PDB entry 7F59 | electron microscopy, 4.20 A resolution (low resolution: residue-level contacts below are approximate; hydrogen-bond / salt-bridge calls are withheld) | chains C and E of the 5 polymer chains in the assembly

# Chain C
Molecule: Glutamate receptor ionotropic, kainate 2
Source organism: Rattus norvegicus
Reference sequence: P42260 (GRIK2_RAT); residue numbers follow UniProt; this construct covers 1-908
Amino-acid sequence (908 residues; numbered 1 to 908; the number before each row is that of its first residue):
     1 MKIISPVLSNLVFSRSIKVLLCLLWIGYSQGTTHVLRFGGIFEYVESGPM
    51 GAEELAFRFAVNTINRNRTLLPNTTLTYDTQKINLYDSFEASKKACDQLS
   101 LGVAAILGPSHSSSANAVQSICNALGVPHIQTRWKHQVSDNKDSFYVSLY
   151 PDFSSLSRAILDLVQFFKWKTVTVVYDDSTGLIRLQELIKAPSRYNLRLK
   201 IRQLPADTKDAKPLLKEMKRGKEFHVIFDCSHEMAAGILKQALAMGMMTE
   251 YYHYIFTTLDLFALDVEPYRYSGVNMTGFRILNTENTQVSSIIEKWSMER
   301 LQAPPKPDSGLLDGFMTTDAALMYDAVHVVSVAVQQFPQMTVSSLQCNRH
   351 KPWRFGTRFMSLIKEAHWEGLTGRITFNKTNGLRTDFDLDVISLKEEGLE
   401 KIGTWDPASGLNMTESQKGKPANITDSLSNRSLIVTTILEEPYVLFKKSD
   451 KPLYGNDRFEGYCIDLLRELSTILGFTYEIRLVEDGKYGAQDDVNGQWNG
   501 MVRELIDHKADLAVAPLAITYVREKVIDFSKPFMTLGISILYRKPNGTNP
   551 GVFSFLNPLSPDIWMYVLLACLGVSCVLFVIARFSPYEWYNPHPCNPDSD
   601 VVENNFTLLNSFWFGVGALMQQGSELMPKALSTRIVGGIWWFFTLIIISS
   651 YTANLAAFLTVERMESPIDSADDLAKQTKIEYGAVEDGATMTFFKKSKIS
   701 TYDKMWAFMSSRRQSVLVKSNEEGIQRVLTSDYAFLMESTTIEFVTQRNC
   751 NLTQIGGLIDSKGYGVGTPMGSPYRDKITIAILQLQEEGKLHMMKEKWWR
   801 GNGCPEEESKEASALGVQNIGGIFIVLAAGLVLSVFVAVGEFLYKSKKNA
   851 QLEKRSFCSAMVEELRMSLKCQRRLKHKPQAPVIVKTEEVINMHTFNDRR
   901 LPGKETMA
Unresolved in the structure: 1-32, 868-908
Construct notes: engineered mutation Leu107 (Phe in P42260); variant Val567 (Ile in P42260), Cys571 (Tyr in P42260)
Swiss-Prot annotation at these positions:
  - binding site (L-glutamate): Pro516, Ala518, Arg523, Ala689, Thr690, Glu738
  - modified residue (Phosphoserine): Ser846, Ser868
  - glycosylation (N-linked (GlcNAc...) asparagine): Asn67, Asn73, Asn275, Asn378, Asn412, Asn423, Asn430, Asn546, Asn751
  - cross-link: Lys886 (Glycyl lysine isopeptide (Lys-Gly) (interchain with G-Cter in SUMO1))
  - natural variant: Cys571 (Y571C: In RNA edited version; this construct carries the variant), Gln621 (Q621R: In RNA edited version)
  - mutagenesis: Asn751 (N751Q: Loss of glycosylation), Val883 (V883A: Abolishes interaction with KLHL17. Abolishes actinfilin-mediated degradation), Ile884 (I884A: Abolishes interaction with KLHL17. Abolishes actinfilin-mediated degradation), Lys886 (K886R: Abolishes sumoylation. Loss of kainate-mediated endocytosis)
Disulfide bonds: Cys96-Cys347
Glycans and other covalent adducts: glycan linked to Asn378
Small-molecule neighbours: phosphatidylglycerol (PGT; (1S)-2-{[{[(2R)-2,3-dihydroxypropyl]oxy}(hydroxy)phosphoryl]oxy}-1-[(palmitoyloxy)methyl]ethyl stearate): Tyr566, Leu569, Ala570
Reported in the primary citation:
  - specificity-determining residues: Arg220 (by similarity / conservation)

# Chain E
Molecule: Neuropilin and tolloid-like protein 2
Source organism: Rattus norvegicus
Reference sequence: C6K2K4 (NETO2_RAT); residue numbers follow UniProt; this construct covers 1-525
Amino-acid sequence (525 residues; numbered 1 to 525; the number before each row is that of its first residue):
     1 MALEQLCAVLKVLLITVLVVEGIAVAQKTQDGQNIGIKHVPATQCGIWVR
    51 TSNGGHFASPNYPDSYPPNKECIYILEAAPRQRIELTFDERYYIEPSFEC
   101 RFDHLEVRDGPFGFSPLIDRYCGMKSPALIRSTGRFMWIKFSSDEELEGL
   151 GFRAKYSFIPDPDFTYLGGILNPIPDCQFELSGADGIVRSSQVEQEEKTK
   201 PGQAVDCIWTIKATPKAKIYLRFLDYQMEHSNECKRNFVAVYDGSSAIEN
   251 LKAKFCSTVANDVMLKTGVGVIRMWADEGSRLSRFRMLFTSFVEPPCTSS
   301 TFFCHSNMCINNSLVCNGVQNCAYPWDENHCKEKKKAGLFEQITKTHGTI
   351 IGVTSGIVLVLLIISILVQVKQPRKKVMACKTAFNKTGFQEVFDPPHYEL
   401 FSLREKEISADLADLSEELDNYQKLRRSSTASRCIHDHHCGSQASSVKQS
   451 RTNLSSMELPFRNDFAQPQPMKTFNSTFKKSSYTFKQTHDCPEQALEDRV
   501 MEEIPCEIYVRGRDDSAQASISIDF
Unresolved in the structure: 1-44, 160-176, 333-338, 377-525
Disulfide bonds: Cys45-Cys72, Cys177-Cys207, Cys234-Cys256, Cys297-Cys309, Cys304-Cys322, Cys316-Cys331

# Chain C / chain E interface
Pairs across the interface - 29 pairs, chain C then chain E:
  Lys212(C) - Leu147(E)
  Lys216(C) - Phe102(E)
  Lys216(C) - Leu147(E)
  Arg220(C) - Phe102(E)
  Met245(C) - Leu147(E)
  Leu572(C) - Leu359(E)
  Cys576(C) - Leu362(E)
  Cys576(C) - Ile363(E)
  Cys576(C) - Ile366(E)
  Phe579(C) - Ile366(E)
  Val580(C) - Ile366(E)
  Asp600(C) - Lys376(E)
  Val601(C) - Lys375(E)
  Val601(C) - Lys376(E)
  Val602(C) - Lys375(E)
  Val602(C) - Lys376(E)
  Glu603(C) - Arg374(E)
  Glu603(C) - Lys375(E)
  Leu608(C) - Ile366(E)
  Leu608(C) - Val370(E)
  Gln714(C) - Tyr324(E)
  Leu717(C) - Tyr324(E)
  Lys719(C) - His305(E)
  Lys719(C) - Tyr324(E)
  Glu723(C) - Phe303(E)
  Glu723(C) - Cys304(E)
  Glu723(C) - His305(E)
  Glu723(C) - Ser306(E)
  Arg727(C) - Trp326(E)
Interface residues without a listed pair, chain C (24 interface residues in all): Tyr566, Leu569, Trp589, Ser715, Ser720, Gln726
Interface residues without a listed pair, chain E (23 interface residues in all): Arg101, Asp144, Glu146, Ile351, Ser355, Gln369, Pro373
From the paper, about this interface:
  - interface residues, chain C: Lys216(C), Arg220(C), Glu723(C), Arg727(C)

# Overview
Chain C and chain E form an interface of 24 and 23 residues respectively. Ligands of chain C:
phosphatidylglycerol. From UniProt: 6 L-glutamate-binding residues and 4 mutagenesis sites on chain C. The
paper reports interface residues Lys216(C), Arg220(C) and Glu723(C) among others; the specificity determinant
Arg220(C).
Chain C is Glutamate receptor ionotropic, kainate 2 and chain E is Neuropilin and tolloid-like protein 2, both
from Rattus norvegicus; the structure, DNQX-bound GluK2-1xNeto2 complex, was determined by electron
microscopy, deposited together with 7F56, 7F57, 7F5A and 7F5B.
